PDB entry 9CP1 | electron microscopy, 2.97 A resolution | chains E and D of the 9 polymer chains in the assembly

Chain E (and D):
Protein: CRISPR-associated aCascade subunit Cas7/Csa2 2
Organism: Saccharolobus solfataricus P2
Notes: chain D of this document is another copy of the same molecule, construct and numbering; everything in this record applies to it too
UniProtKB: Q97Y91 (CSA2B_SACS2); residue numbers follow UniProt; this construct covers 1-321
Sequence (321 residues; row label = number of the first residue in the row):
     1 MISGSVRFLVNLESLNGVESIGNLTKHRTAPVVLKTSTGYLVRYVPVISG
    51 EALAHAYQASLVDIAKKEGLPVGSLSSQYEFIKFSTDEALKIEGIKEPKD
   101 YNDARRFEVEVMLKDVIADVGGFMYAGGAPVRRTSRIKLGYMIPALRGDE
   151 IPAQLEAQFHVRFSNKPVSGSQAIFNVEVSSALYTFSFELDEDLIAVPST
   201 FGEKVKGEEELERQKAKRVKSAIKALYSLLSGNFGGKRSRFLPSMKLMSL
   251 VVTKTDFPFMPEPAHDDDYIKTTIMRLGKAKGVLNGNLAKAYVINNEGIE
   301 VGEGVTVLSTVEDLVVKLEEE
Unresolved in the structure: 169-172
Curated features (UniProtKB/Swiss-Prot):
  - mutagenesis: His-160 (H160A: Significantly reduced affinity for crRNA)

Chain E / chain D interface:
Residue-residue contacts - 73 pairs, chain E then chain D:
  Val-18(E) with Phe-159(D), hydrophobic
  Glu-19(E) with Phe-159(D)
  Arg-28(E) with Gln-158(D); Phe-159(D), hydrogen bond (side chain-backbone); His-160(D)
  Thr-29(E) with Glu-156(D); Gln-158(D)
  Ala-30(E) with Leu-12(D), hydrophobic; Gln-158(D)
  Pro-31(E) with Leu-12(D); Gln-154(D); Glu-156(D); Ser-181(D), hydrogen bond (backbone-side chain)
  Val-32(E) with Leu-12(D), hydrophobic
  Val-33(E) with Leu-9(D), hydrophobic; Asn-11(D), hydrogen bond (backbone-side chain); Pro-152(D); Ser-181(D)
  Lys-35(E) with Met-248(D); Glu-297(D)
  Tyr-40(E) with Arg-147(D); Met-248(D); Glu-297(D), hydrogen bond
  Tyr-44(E) with Gln-154(D); Glu-156(D)
  Val-47(E) with Leu-12(D), hydrophobic
  Ser-49(E) with His-160(D)
  Glu-51(E) with His-160(D), salt bridge; Phe-175(D)
  Ala-54(E) with Arg-240(D)
  Gln-58(E) with Arg-240(D)
  Tyr-79(E) with Phe-163(D)
  Glu-80(E) with Phe-163(D); Ser-164(D); Asn-165(D), hydrogen bond
  Ile-82(E) with Arg-162(D)
  Ser-135(E) with Arg-240(D), hydrogen bond
  Ile-137(E) with Ser-239(D); Arg-240(D), hydrogen bond (backbone-side chain)
  Lys-138(E) with Arg-238(D); Ser-239(D)
  Leu-139(E) with Ser-239(D), hydrogen bond (backbone-backbone); Arg-240(D); Phe-241(D), hydrogen bond (backbone-backbone); Leu-242(D), hydrogen bond (backbone-backbone)
  Gly-140(E) with Arg-240(D); Leu-242(D)
  Tyr-141(E) with Leu-12(D), hydrophobic; His-160(D), hydrogen bond; Phe-241(D), hydrophobic
  Ile-143(E) with Leu-12(D), hydrophobic
  Leu-146(E) with Asn-11(D)
  Ser-187(E) with Leu-242(D)
  Phe-201(E) with Gln-78(D)
  Met-260(E) with Ser-231(D); Gly-232(D); Asn-233(D); Arg-238(D), hydrogen bond
  Pro-263(E) with Ser-244(D); Met-245(D)
  His-265(E) with Ser-244(D), hydrogen bond
  Asp-266(E) with Lys-246(D), salt bridge
  Arg-276(E) with Glu-312(D), salt bridge
  Lys-279(E) with Glu-312(D); Asp-313(D), salt bridge
  Ala-280(E) with Glu-312(D)
  Val-283(E) with Lys-224(D); Val-316(D), hydrophobic; Glu-319(D)
  Leu-284(E) with Lys-67(D), hydrogen bond (backbone-side chain); Tyr-227(D), hydrophobic
  Asn-285(E) with Lys-67(D), hydrogen bond (backbone-side chain); Lys-224(D)
Also at the interface, not in a pair above, chain E (44 interface residues in all): Val-42, Gly-50, Gln-78, Gly-121, Gly-286
Also at the interface, not in a pair above, chain D (42 interface residues in all): Glu-68, Ala-182, Leu-183, Thr-310, Val-315

In short:
44 residues of chain E face 42 of chain D across their interface, with 15 hydrogen bonds and 4 salt bridges.
Polar pairs include Glu-51(E)/His-160(D), Asp-266(E)/Lys-246(D) and Arg-276(E)/Glu-312(D). Curated annotation
(UniProt) lists one mutagenesis site on chain E.
Chain E and chain D are both CRISPR-associated aCascade subunit Cas7/Csa2 2 (Saccharolobus solfataricus P2);
the structure, Post-targeting aCascade Type I-A CRISPR-Cas Surveillance Complexes, was determined by electron
microscopy.
